7QXZ - chain A; structure by X-ray diffraction, 1.80 A resolution.

== Chain A ==
Protein: Furin
From: Homo sapiens
Notes: EC 3.4.21.75
UniProt: P09958 (FURIN_HUMAN); residue numbers follow UniProt; this construct covers 108-574
Amino-acid sequence (480 residues; numbered 108 to 587; the number before each row is that of its first residue):
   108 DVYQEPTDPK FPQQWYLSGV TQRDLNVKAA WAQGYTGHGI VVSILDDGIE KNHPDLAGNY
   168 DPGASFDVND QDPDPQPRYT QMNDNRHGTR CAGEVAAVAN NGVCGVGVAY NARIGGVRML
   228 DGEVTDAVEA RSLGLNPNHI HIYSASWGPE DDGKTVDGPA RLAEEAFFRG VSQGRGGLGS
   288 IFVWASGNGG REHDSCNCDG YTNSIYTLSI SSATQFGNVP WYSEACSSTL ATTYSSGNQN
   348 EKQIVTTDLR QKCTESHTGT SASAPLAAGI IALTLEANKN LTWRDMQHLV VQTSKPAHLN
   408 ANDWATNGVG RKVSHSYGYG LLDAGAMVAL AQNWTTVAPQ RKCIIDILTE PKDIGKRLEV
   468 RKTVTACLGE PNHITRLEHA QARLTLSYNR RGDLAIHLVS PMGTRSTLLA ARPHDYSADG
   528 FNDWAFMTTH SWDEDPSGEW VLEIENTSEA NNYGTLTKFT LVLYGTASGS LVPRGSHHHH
Unresolved in the structure: 108, 582-587
Cystine bridges: Cys211-Cys360, Cys303-Cys333, Cys450-Cys474
Construct notes: expression tag (575-587)
Bound ions: Ca2+ site 1: Asp115, Asp162, Val205, Asn208, Val210, Gly212; Ca2+ site 2: Asp174, Asp179, Asp181; Ca2+ site 3: Asp258, Asp301, Glu331; Na+ site 1: Thr309, Ser311, Thr314, Ser316; Na+ site 2: Asp542, Ser544
Small-molecule neighbours: I0M (2-[(3S)-1-[[2-[3,5-bis(chloranyl)phenyl]-6-[2-(4-methylpiperazin-4-ium-1-yl)pyrimidin-5-yl]oxy-pyridin-4-yl]methyl]pyrrolidin-1-ium-3-yl]oxyethanoic acid): Leu152, Met226, Leu227, Val231, Thr232, Asp233, Glu236, Leu240, Ala252, Ser253, Trp254, Gly255, Pro256, Asp264, Gly265, Ala267, Trp291, Tyr308
Curated features (UniProtKB/Swiss-Prot):
  - motif: Arg498 to Asp500 (Cell attachment site)
  - active site (Charge relay system): Asp153, His194, Ser368
  - binding site (Ca(2+)): Asp115, Asp162, Asp174, Asp179, Asp181, Val205, Asn208, Val210, Gly212, Asp258, Asp301, Glu331
  - binding site (substrate): Asp154, Asp191, Asn192, Glu236, Ser253 to Asp258, Asp264, Ala292 to Asn295, Asp306, Tyr308, Ser368
  - glycosylation (N-linked (GlcNAc...) asparagine): Asn387, Asn440, Asn553
What the authors report for this chain:
  - binding site for I0M: Asp233, Glu236, Asp264, Gly265
  - catalytic residues: Asp153 (citing earlier work)

== Summary ==
Ligands of chain A: compound I0M. Asp115, Asp162, Val205, Asn208, Val210 and Gly212 coordinate Ca2+ site 1.
Curated annotation (UniProt) lists 3 active-site residues, 12 Ca2+-binding residues and 18 substrate-binding
residues. From the paper: the catalytic residue Asp153; a binding site for I0M at Asp233, Glu236 and Asp264
among others.
Chain A is Furin (Homo sapiens); the structure, X-ray structure of furin in complex with the
dichlorophenylpyridine-based inhibitor 5, was determined by X-ray diffraction together with 7QXY, 7QY0, 7QY1
and 7QY2 from the same study.
